Entry 6Z1U (electron microscopy, 3.47 A resolution); this record covers chains D and G of the 21 polymer chains in the assembly.

== Chain D ==
Name: ATP synthase subunit beta, mitochondrial
Source organism: Bos taurus
Notes: EC 7.1.2.2
UniProt: P00829 (ATPB_BOVIN); residues 1-482 here correspond to UniProt positions 47-528 (UniProt number = residue number + 46)
Sequence (482 residues; numbered 1 to 482; the number before each row is that of its first residue):
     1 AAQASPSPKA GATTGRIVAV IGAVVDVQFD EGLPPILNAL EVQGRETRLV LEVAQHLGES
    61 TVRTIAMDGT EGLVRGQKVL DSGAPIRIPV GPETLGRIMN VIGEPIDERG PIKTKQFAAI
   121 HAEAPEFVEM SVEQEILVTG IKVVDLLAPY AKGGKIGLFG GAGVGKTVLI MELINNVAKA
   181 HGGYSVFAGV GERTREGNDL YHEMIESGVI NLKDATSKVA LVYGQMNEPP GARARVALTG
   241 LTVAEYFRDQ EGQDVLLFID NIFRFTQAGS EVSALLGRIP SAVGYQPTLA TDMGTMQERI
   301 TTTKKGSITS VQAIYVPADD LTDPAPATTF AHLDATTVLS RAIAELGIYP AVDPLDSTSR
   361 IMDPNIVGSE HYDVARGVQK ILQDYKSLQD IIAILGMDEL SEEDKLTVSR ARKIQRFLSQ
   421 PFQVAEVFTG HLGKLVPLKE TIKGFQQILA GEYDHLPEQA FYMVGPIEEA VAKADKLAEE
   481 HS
Not modelled in the structure: 1-12, 482
Metal / ion sites: Mg2+: Thr167, Glu192 (together with ADP)
Small-molecule neighbours:
  - ADP (adenosine-5'-diphosphate): Gly161, Ala162, Gly163, Val164, Gly165, Lys166, Thr167, Val168, Glu192, Arg193, Tyr349, Phe422, Ala425, Phe428, Thr429
  - ATP (adenosine-5'-triphosphate): Ser359, Met362, Asp363, Tyr372, Arg376

== Chain G ==
Name: ATP synthase subunit gamma, mitochondrial
Source organism: Bos taurus
UniProt: P05631 (ATPG_BOVIN); residues 1-273 here correspond to UniProt positions 26-298 (UniProt number = residue number + 25)
Sequence (273 residues; row label = number of the first residue in the row):
     1 ATLKDITRRL KSIKNIQKIT KSMKMVAAAK YARAERELKP ARVYGVGSLA LYEKADIKTP
    61 EDKKKHLIIG VSSDRGLCGA IHSSVAKQMK SEAANLAAAG KEVKIIGVGD KIRSILHRTH
   121 SDQFLVTFKE VGRRPPTFGD ASVIALELLN SGYEFDEGSI IFNRFRSVIS YKTEEKPIFS
   181 LDTISSAESM SIYDDIDADV LRNYQEYSLA NIIYYSLKES TTSEQSARMT AMDNASKNAS
   241 EMIDKLTLTF NRTRQAVITK ELIEIISGAA ALD
Not modelled in the structure: 273

== Interface between chain D and chain G ==
Residue-residue contacts (17):
  Arg278(D) - Leu272(G)
  Ile279(D) - Ala269(G)  hydrophobic
  Pro280(D) - Ile265(G)
  Pro280(D) - Gly268(G)
  Ser281(D) - Ile265(G)
  Ala282(D) - Glu261(G)
  Ala282(D) - Ile265(G)
  Val283(D) - Glu261(G)
  Ala318(D) - Lys4(G)  hydrogen bond (backbone-side chain)
  Asp390(D) - Asn15(G)
  Asp390(D) - Ile19(G)
  Ile391(D) - Ile19(G)
  Ile394(D) - Ile16(G)  hydrophobic
  Ile394(D) - Leu77(G)  hydrophobic
  Leu395(D) - Met23(G)  hydrophobic
  Asp398(D) - Arg133(G)
  Glu399(D) - Arg75(G)  salt bridge
Interface residues without a listed pair, chain D (14 interface residues in all): Gly277
Interface residues without a listed pair, chain G (14 interface residues in all): Met232

== Overview ==
The chain D/chain G interface involves 14 residues from each chain; the contacts include 1 hydrogen bond and 1
salt bridge. Polar contacts include Glu399(D)-Arg75(G) and Ala318(D)-Lys4(G). Ligands of chain D: ATP and ADP.
Thr167(D) and Glu192(D) form the Mg2+ site.
Here chain D is ATP synthase subunit beta, mitochondrial and chain G is ATP synthase subunit gamma,
mitochondrial, both from Bos taurus. Entry 6Z1U (bovine ATP synthase F1c8-peripheral stalk domain, state 3)
was determined by electron microscopy (same publication as 6Z1R, 6ZG7, 6ZG8 and 6ZIK).
